PDB entry 6SMP | X-ray diffraction, 2.90 A resolution | chains B and C of the 3 polymer chains in the assembly

Chain B:
Name: PKS_KS domain-containing protein
Source organism: Photorhabdus luminescens subsp. laumondii (strain DSM 15139 / CIP 105565 / TT01)
UniProt: Q7MZT3 (Q7MZT3_PHOLL); residue numbers follow UniProt; this construct covers 1-428
Chain sequence (443 residues; each row starts with the number of its first residue; numbers below 1 keep their minus sign (Gly-14 is residue -14)):
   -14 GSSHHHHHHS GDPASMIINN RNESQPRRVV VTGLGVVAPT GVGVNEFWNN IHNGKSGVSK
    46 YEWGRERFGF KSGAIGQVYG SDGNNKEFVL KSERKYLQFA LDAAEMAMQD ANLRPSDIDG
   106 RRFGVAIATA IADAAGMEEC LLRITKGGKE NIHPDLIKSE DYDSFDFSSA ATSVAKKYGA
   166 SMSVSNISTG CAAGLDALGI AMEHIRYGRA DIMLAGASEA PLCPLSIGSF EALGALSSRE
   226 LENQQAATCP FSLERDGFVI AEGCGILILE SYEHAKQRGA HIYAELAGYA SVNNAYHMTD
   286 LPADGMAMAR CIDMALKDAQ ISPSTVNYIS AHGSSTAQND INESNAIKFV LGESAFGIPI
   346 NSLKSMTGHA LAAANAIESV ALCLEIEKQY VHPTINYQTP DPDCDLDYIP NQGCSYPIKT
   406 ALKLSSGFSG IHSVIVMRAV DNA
Disordered / not traced: -14 to 1, 65-72, 427-428
Sequence notes: expression tag (-14 to 0)
Small-molecule neighbours: hexaketide (LLE; (2R)-3,3-dimethyl-2-oxidanyl-N-[3-oxidanylidene-3-[2-[(1R,4Z,6Z,8Z)-1,5,7,9-tetrakis(oxidanyl)-3,11-bis(oxidanylidene)dodeca-4,6,8-trienyl]sulfanylethylamino]propyl]-4-[tris(oxidanyl)-$l5-phosphanyl]oxy-butanamide): Ala115, Ile116, Ala119, Gly175, Cys176, Leu210, Ser211, Ser214, Phe215, Leu218, Gly219, Ala220, Phe243, Thr284, Asp285, Leu286, His317, Ser319, Thr321, Gln323, Asn324, His354, Leu356, Ser411, Gly412, Phe413

Chain C:
Name: Ketoacyl_synth_N domain-containing protein
Source organism: Photorhabdus luminescens subsp. laumondii (strain DSM 15139 / CIP 105565 / TT01)
UniProt: Q7MZT4 (Q7MZT4_PHOLL); residues 1-371 here = UniProt positions 1-371
Chain sequence (371 residues; row label = number of the first residue in the row):
     1 MRKRVVVTGV GAIHPDGNDV TAIKSKVIQK LLGQESKNNT TASSIIRTLS DFDGAKYINN
    61 RLRRKIDEFS VYGIVAVEMA LKASRLDVDK LDPNRVGIYV GNCFGGWQHI EDEVKALHIE
   121 GIKGMGPYVA TAWFPAALQG QLSLLYGFSA QSKTFSTSDV AGMQAIGYAA EAISNGVAEV
   181 MLCGASEHLS SPLVKNLLEK TSSQKHSEVF GEKQPGDFSE GAAFLVLEER QHALERGASI
   241 LCELTGFVDY FAPDKNTRNN TLEYTAELFN HNENAVFIMD GIYDDEKEIT SKAFSNKEIK
   301 TSFINLRPYL DNQFSVSGVI DSVLASSFLS ESHGDEEQQS KKINEFSNTN QIIIQRFSNQ
   361 GHVCALSFSA I
Disordered / not traced: 1, 34-42, 332-343
Small-molecule neighbours: hexaketide (LLE; (2R)-3,3-dimethyl-2-oxidanyl-N-[3-oxidanylidene-3-[2-[(1R,4Z,6Z,8Z)-1,5,7,9-tetrakis(oxidanyl)-3,11-bis(oxidanylidene)dodeca-4,6,8-trienyl]sulfanylethylamino]propyl]-4-[tris(oxidanyl)-$l5-phosphanyl]oxy-butanamide): Ile110, Val129, Ala130, Trp133, Phe134

Interface between chain B and chain C:
Residue-residue contacts (121):
  Arg52(B) - His118(C)  hydrogen bond (side chain-backbone)
  Phe53(B) - Leu117(C)
  Phe53(B) - His118(C)
  Phe53(B) - Gly121(C)
  Phe53(B) - Ile122(C)  hydrogen bond (backbone-backbone)
  Gly54(B) - Ile122(C)
  Phe55(B) - Leu117(C)  hydrophobic
  Arg106(B) - Asn260(C)
  Arg106(B) - Tyr264(C)  hydrogen bond
  Ile116(B) - Trp133(C)
  Met122(B) - Trp107(C)  hydrophobic
  Met122(B) - Trp133(C)  hydrophobic
  Glu123(B) - His118(C)  salt bridge
  Leu126(B) - Val114(C)  hydrophobic
  Leu126(B) - Leu193(C)  hydrophobic
  Leu127(B) - His118(C)
  Thr130(B) - Lys115(C)
  Gly132(B) - Ile119(C)
  Gly133(B) - Lys115(C)
  Gly133(B) - Ile119(C)
  Lys134(B) - Ile119(C)
  Glu135(B) - Lys115(C)
  Ile137(B) - Pro192(C)
  Ile137(B) - Leu193(C)
  Ile137(B) - Asn196(C)
  Pro139(B) - Asn196(C)
  Pro139(B) - Lys200(C)  hydrogen bond (backbone-side chain)
  Asp140(B) - Lys200(C)
  Ile142(B) - Asn196(C)
  Ile142(B) - Leu197(C)  hydrophobic
  Ile142(B) - Lys200(C)
  Ile142(B) - Thr201(C)
  Lys143(B) - Thr201(C)
  Ser144(B) - Lys205(C)  hydrogen bond (backbone-side chain)
  Tyr147(B) - Leu197(C)  hydrophobic
  Tyr147(B) - Thr201(C)
  Tyr147(B) - Ser202(C)
  Tyr147(B) - Phe314(C)
  Asp148(B) - Lys205(C)  salt bridge
  Phe150(B) - Trp107(C)
  Phe150(B) - Leu193(C)  hydrophobic
  Phe150(B) - Leu197(C)  hydrophobic
  Asp151(B) - Ser158(C)  hydrogen bond
  Phe152(B) - Cys103(C)
  Phe152(B) - Trp133(C)  hydrophobic
  Phe152(B) - Pro135(C)  hydrophobic
  Phe152(B) - Ser156(C)
  Ser153(B) - Thr157(C)
  Ser153(B) - Ser158(C)  hydrogen bond (side chain-backbone)
  Thr157(B) - Gln360(C)
  Thr157(B) - His362(C)
  Ala160(B) - Phe251(C)  hydrophobic
  Lys161(B) - Phe251(C)
  Lys161(B) - Gln360(C)
  Ala165(B) - Phe251(C)
  Ser166(B) - Tyr250(C)
  Ser166(B) - Phe251(C)  hydrogen bond (backbone-backbone)
  Ser166(B) - Pro253(C)
  Met167(B) - Phe251(C)
  Ser168(B) - Tyr168(C)  hydrogen bond
  Ser168(B) - Asp249(C)  hydrogen bond
  Val169(B) - Gln164(C)  hydrogen bond (backbone-side chain)
  Val169(B) - Phe251(C)  hydrophobic
  Val169(B) - His362(C)  hydrogen bond (backbone-side chain)
  Ser170(B) - Thr157(C)
  Ser170(B) - Gln164(C)
  Asn171(B) - Phe155(C)
  Asn171(B) - Ser156(C)  hydrogen bond (backbone-backbone)
  Asn171(B) - Thr157(C)  hydrogen bond (backbone-side chain)
  Ile172(B) - Thr154(C)
  Ile172(B) - Phe155(C)  hydrophobic
  Ser173(B) - Ala136(C)
  Ser173(B) - Thr154(C)  hydrogen bond (backbone-backbone)
  Ser173(B) - Ser156(C)  hydrogen bond
  Thr174(B) - Thr154(C)
  Asp181(B) - Lys153(C)  salt bridge
  Ile185(B) - Phe155(C)  hydrophobic
  Ile185(B) - Tyr168(C)  hydrophobic
  His189(B) - Tyr168(C)  hydrogen bond
  Tyr192(B) - Arg2(C)
  Tyr192(B) - Asn175(C)
  Arg194(B) - Glu171(C)  salt bridge
  Pro209(B) - Leu117(C)
  Leu210(B) - Trp107(C)  hydrophobic
  Leu210(B) - Val114(C)  hydrophobic
  Leu210(B) - Met125(C)  hydrophobic
  Gly213(B) - Met125(C)
  Ser214(B) - Met125(C)
  Ser214(B) - Val129(C)
  Ser214(B) - Ala130(C)
  Glu216(B) - Ile122(C)
  Ala217(B) - Gly126(C)
  Leu218(B) - Pro127(C)
  Tyr274(B) - Gln151(C)
  Tyr274(B) - Lys153(C)  hydrogen bond
  Ser276(B) - Gln151(C)  hydrogen bond (backbone-backbone)
  Ser276(B) - Lys153(C)
  Val277(B) - Ser149(C)
  Asn278(B) - Gln139(C)  hydrogen bond
  Asn278(B) - Phe148(C)
  Asn278(B) - Ser149(C)  hydrogen bond (backbone-backbone)
  Asn278(B) - Ala150(C)
  Asn278(B) - Ser152(C)  hydrogen bond
  Ala280(B) - Ser143(C)
  Ala280(B) - Leu144(C)
  Tyr281(B) - Leu144(C)
  His282(B) - Leu144(C)
  Met283(B) - Thr131(C)
  Met283(B) - Gly140(C)
  Met283(B) - Gln141(C)  hydrogen bond
  Met283(B) - Leu144(C)  hydrophobic
  Thr284(B) - Thr131(C)
  Arg295(B) - Asn94(C)  hydrogen bond
  Arg295(B) - Ser149(C)
  Phe413(B) - Phe134(C)  hydrophobic
  Ser414(B) - Phe134(C)
  Ser414(B) - Ala136(C)  hydrogen bond (side chain-backbone)
  Ser414(B) - Ala137(C)
  Ser414(B) - Gly140(C)
  Ser414(B) - Ser143(C)
  Ile416(B) - Gln139(C)
Interface residues without a listed pair, chain B (73 interface residues in all): Leu75, Ala115, Ile129, Asp146, Gly164, Glu188, Phe215, Ser418
Interface residues without a listed pair, chain C (64 interface residues in all): Phe104, Glu111, Gly147, Leu198, Thr257

In short:
73 residues of chain B face 64 of chain C across their interface, with 25 hydrogen bonds and 4 salt bridges.
Among the polar pairs are Glu123(B)-His118(C), Asp148(B)-Lys205(C) and Asp181(B)-Lys153(C). Hexaketide is
bound between chain B and chain C.
Here chain B is PKS_KS domain-containing protein and chain C is Ketoacyl_synth_N domain-containing protein,
both from Photorhabdus luminescens subsp. laumondii (strain DSM 15139 / CIP 105565 / TT01). Entry 6SMP
(AntDE:AntF (holo): type II PKS acyl-carrier protein in complex with its ketosynthase bound to the hexaketide)
was determined by X-ray diffraction, deposited together with 6SM6, 6SMD and 6SMO.
